Entry 3J03 (electron microscopy, 4.80 A resolution (low resolution: residue-level contacts below are approximate; hydrogen-bond / salt-bridge calls are withheld)); this record covers chains A and B of the 16 polymer chains in the assembly.

[Chain A]
Molecule: Lidless Mm-cpn
Source organism: Methanococcus maripaludis
Notes: fragment: Lidless Mm-cpn
Reference sequence: Q877G8 (Q877G8_METMP); the construct has insertions or renumbered stretches relative to UniProt, so the offset changes along the chain: 1-234 = UniProt 7-240; 241-491 = UniProt 269-519
Chain sequence (491 residues; each row starts with the number of its first residue):
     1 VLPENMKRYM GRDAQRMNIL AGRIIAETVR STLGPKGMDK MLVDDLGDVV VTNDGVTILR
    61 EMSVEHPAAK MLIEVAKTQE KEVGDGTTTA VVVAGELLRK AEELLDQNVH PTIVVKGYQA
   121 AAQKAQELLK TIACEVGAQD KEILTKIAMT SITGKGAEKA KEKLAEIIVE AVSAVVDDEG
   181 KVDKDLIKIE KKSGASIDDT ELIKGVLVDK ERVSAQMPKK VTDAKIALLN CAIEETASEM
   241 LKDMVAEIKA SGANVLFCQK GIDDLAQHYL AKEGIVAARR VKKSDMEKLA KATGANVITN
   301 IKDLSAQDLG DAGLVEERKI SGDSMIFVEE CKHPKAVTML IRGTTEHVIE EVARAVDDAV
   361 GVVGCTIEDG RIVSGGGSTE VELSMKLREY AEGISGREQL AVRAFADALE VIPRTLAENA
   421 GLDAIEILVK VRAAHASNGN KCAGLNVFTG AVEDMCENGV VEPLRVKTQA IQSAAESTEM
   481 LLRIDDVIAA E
Sequence notes: linker (235-240)

[Chain B]
Molecule: Lidless Mm-cpn
Source organism: Methanococcus maripaludis
Notes: fragment: Lidless Mm-cpn
Reference sequence: Q877G8 (Q877G8_METMP); the construct has insertions or renumbered stretches relative to UniProt, so the offset changes along the chain: 492-725 = UniProt 7-240; 732-982 = UniProt 269-519
Chain sequence (491 residues; row label = number of the first residue in the row):
   492 VLPENMKRYM GRDAQRMNIL AGRIIAETVR STLGPKGMDK MLVDDLGDVV VTNDGVTILR
   552 EMSVEHPAAK MLIEVAKTQE KEVGDGTTTA VVVAGELLRK AEELLDQNVH PTIVVKGYQA
   612 AAQKAQELLK TIACEVGAQD KEILTKIAMT SITGKGAEKA KEKLAEIIVE AVSAVVDDEG
   672 KVDKDLIKIE KKSGASIDDT ELIKGVLVDK ERVSAQMPKK VTDAKIALLN CAIEETASEM
   732 LKDMVAEIKA SGANVLFCQK GIDDLAQHYL AKEGIVAARR VKKSDMEKLA KATGANVITN
   792 IKDLSAQDLG DAGLVEERKI SGDSMIFVEE CKHPKAVTML IRGTTEHVIE EVARAVDDAV
   852 GVVGCTIEDG RIVSGGGSTE VELSMKLREY AEGISGREQL AVRAFADALE VIPRTLAENA
   912 GLDAIEILVK VRAAHASNGN KCAGLNVFTG AVEDMCENGV VEPLRVKTQA IQSAAESTEM
   972 LLRIDDVIAA E
Sequence notes: linker (726-731)

[Chain A / chain B interface]
Contacting residue pairs - 54 pairs, chain A then chain B:
  Val1(A) - Ile515(B)
  Val1(A) - Ser554(B)
  Val1(A) - Val555(B)
  Val1(A) - Glu556(B)
  Val1(A) - His557(B)
  Leu2(A) - Met553(B)
  Leu2(A) - Ser554(B)
  Pro3(A) - Ser554(B)
  Pro67(A) - Met532(B)
  Pro67(A) - Val534(B)
  Pro67(A) - Val540(B)
  Met71(A) - Met532(B)
  Glu74(A) - Glu837(B)
  Thr78(A) - Thr835(B)
  His110(A) - Lys527(B)
  Pro111(A) - Met529(B)
  Gln119(A) - Lys650(B)
  Gln123(A) - Lys650(B)
  Asn230(A) - Asp755(B)
  Thr299(A) - Asp755(B)
  Thr299(A) - Leu756(B)
  Asp303(A) - His759(B)
  Gln472(A) - Thr835(B)
  Ser473(A) - Thr835(B)
  Ser473(A) - Thr836(B)
  Glu476(A) - Thr835(B)
  Met480(A) - Val542(B)
  Met480(A) - His838(B)
  Met480(A) - Val839(B)
  Leu482(A) - Met529(B)
  Arg483(A) - Met529(B)
  Arg483(A) - Asp530(B)
  Arg483(A) - Gly645(B)
  Arg483(A) - Lys646(B)
  Arg483(A) - Gly647(B)
  Ile484(A) - Asp530(B)
  Ile484(A) - Met532(B)
  Ile484(A) - Val542(B)
  Asp485(A) - Met529(B)
  Asp485(A) - Asp530(B)
  Asp485(A) - Lys531(B)
  Asp486(A) - Lys531(B)
  Asp486(A) - Met532(B)
  Val487(A) - Met532(B)
  Val487(A) - Val534(B)
  Ile488(A) - Met532(B)
  Ile488(A) - Leu533(B)
  Ile488(A) - Val534(B)
  Ile488(A) - Met553(B)
  Ala489(A) - Val534(B)
  Ala490(A) - Val534(B)
  Ala490(A) - Asp535(B)
  Ala490(A) - Asp536(B)
  Glu491(A) - Asp536(B)
Interface residues without a listed pair, chain A (39 interface residues in all): Met6, Arg8, Gln15, Lys70, Val75, Glu82, Lys181, Asn296, Val297, Ile298, Gln469
Interface residues without a listed pair, chain B (36 interface residues in all): Thr519, Gly538, Gly685, Gln707, Lys810, Ser812, Asn910

[Summary]
Chain A and chain B form an interface of 39 and 36 residues respectively.
Chain A and chain B are both Lidless Mm-cpn (Methanococcus maripaludis); the structure, Lidless Mm-cpn in the
closed state with ATP/AlFx, was determined by electron microscopy (same publication as 3J02).
